3AZH - chains E and J of the 10 polymer chains in the assembly; structure by X-ray diffraction, 3.49 A resolution.

Chain E:
Protein: Histone H3.1
Organism: Homo sapiens
UniProt: P68431 (H31_HUMAN); residues 0-135 here correspond to UniProt positions 1-136 (UniProt number = residue number + 1)
Chain sequence (139 residues; row label = number of the first residue in the row; numbers below 1 keep their minus sign (Gly-3 is residue -3)):
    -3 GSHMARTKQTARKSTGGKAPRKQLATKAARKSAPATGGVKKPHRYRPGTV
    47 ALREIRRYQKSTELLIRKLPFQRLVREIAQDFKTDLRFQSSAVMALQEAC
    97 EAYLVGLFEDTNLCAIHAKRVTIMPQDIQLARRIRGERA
Unresolved in the structure: -3 to 36
Sequence notes: expression tag (-3 to -1); engineered mutation Gln122 (Lys123 in P68431)
UniProt features mapped onto this chain:
  - modified residue: Arg2 (Asymmetric dimethylarginine), Thr3 (Phosphothreonine), Lys4 (Allysine), Gln5 (5-glutamyl dopamine), Thr6 (Phosphothreonine), Arg8 (Citrulline), Lys9 (N6,N6,N6-trimethyllysine), Ser10 (ADP-ribosylserine), Thr11 (Phosphothreonine), Lys14 (N6-(2-hydroxyisobutyryl)lysine), Arg17 (Asymmetric dimethylarginine), Lys18 (N6-(2-hydroxyisobutyryl)lysine), Lys23 (N6-(2-hydroxyisobutyryl)lysine), Arg26 (Citrulline), Lys27 (N6,N6,N6-trimethyllysine), Ser28 (ADP-ribosylserine), Lys36 (N6,N6,N6-trimethyllysine), Lys37 (N6-methyllysine), Tyr41 (Phosphotyrosine), Lys56 (N6,N6,N6-trimethyllysine) and 7 more in UniProt
  - lipidation: Lys18 (N6-decanoyllysine)

Chain J:
Molecule: 146-nt DNA strand
Sequence (146 nucleotides; row label = number of the first residue in the row):
   147 ATCAATATCCACCTGCAGATTCTACCAAAAGTGTATTTGGAAACTGCTCC
   197 ATCAAAAGGCATGTTCAGCTGAATTCAGCTGAACATGCCTTTTGATGGAG
   247 CAGTTTCCAAATACACTTTTGGTAGAATCTGCAGGTGGATATTGAT
Unresolved in the structure: 147
Metal / ion sites: Mn2+ site 1 near DG217 (its only coordinating residue here); Mn2+ site 2 near DC247 (its only coordinating residue here); Mn2+ site 3 near DG267 (its only coordinating residue here); Mn2+ site 4 near DG280 (its only coordinating residue here)

Interface between chain E and chain J:
Pairs across the interface (29; chain E residue first):
  Lys37(E) with DG290(J), base contact
  His39(E) with DT289(J), base contact; DG290(J), hydrogen bond to the sugar
  Arg40(E) with DG290(J), sugar contact
  Tyr41(E) with DT289(J), phosphate contact; DG290(J), phosphate contact
  Arg42(E) with DC215(J), salt bridge to the phosphate; DG290(J), hydrogen bond to the phosphate; DA291(J), salt bridge to the phosphate
  Pro43(E) with DG214(J), phosphate contact; DC215(J), sugar contact
  Thr45(E) with DT289(J), phosphate contact; DG290(J), hydrogen bond to the phosphate
  Arg63(E) with DA207(J), salt bridge to the phosphate
  Arg72(E) with DA197(J), salt bridge to the phosphate
  Arg83(E) with DC196(J), phosphate contact; DA197(J), phosphate contact
  Phe84(E) with DC196(J), sugar contact; DA197(J), hydrogen bond to the phosphate
  Gln85(E) with DC196(J), phosphate contact
  Ser86(E) with DC196(J), hydrogen bond to the phosphate
  Arg116(E) with DG217(J), phosphate contact; DA218(J), phosphate contact
  Val117(E) with DT216(J), sugar contact; DG217(J), hydrogen bond to the phosphate
  Thr118(E) with DT216(J), phosphate contact; DG217(J), hydrogen bond to the phosphate
  Met120(E) with DG217(J), phosphate contact; DA218(J), phosphate contact
Interface residues without a listed pair, chain J (12 interface residues in all): DC206

In short:
17 residues of chain E face 12 of chain J across their interface; the contacts include 7 hydrogen bonds and 4
salt bridges. Polar pairs include His39(E)-DG290(J), Arg42(E)-DG290(J) and Thr45(E)-DG290(J).
Here chain E is Histone H3.1 (Homo sapiens) and chain J is a 146-nt DNA strand. Entry 3AZH (Crystal Structure
of Human Nucleosome Core Particle Containing H3K122Q mutation) was determined by X-ray diffraction together
with 3AYW, 3AZE, 3AZF, 3AZG, 3AZJ, 3AZK and 3 further entries from the same study.
